8K27 - chains A and R of the 12 polymer chains in the assembly; structure by electron microscopy, 3.60 A resolution.

== Chain A ==
Molecule: Csy1
Source organism: Vibrio phage ICP1_2004_A
Reference sequence: F1D5V8 (F1D5V8_9CAUD); residues 1-179 here = UniProt positions 1-179
Amino-acid sequence (179 residues; each row starts with the number of its first residue):
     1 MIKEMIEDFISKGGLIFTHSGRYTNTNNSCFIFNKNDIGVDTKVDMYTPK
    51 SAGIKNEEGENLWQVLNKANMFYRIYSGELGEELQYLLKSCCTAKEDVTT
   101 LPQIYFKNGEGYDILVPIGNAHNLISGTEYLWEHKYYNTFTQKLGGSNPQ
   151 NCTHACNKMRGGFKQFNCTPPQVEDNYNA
Not modelled in the structure: 1, 175-179
Disulfides: Cys152-Cys156

== Chain R ==
Molecule: 25-nt DNA strand
Source organism: Vibrio phage ICP1_2004_A
Sequence (25 nucleotides; row label = number of the first residue in the row):
     1 AGGGACAAAGGGCTTTCCATTTATT

== How chain A and chain R interact ==
Contacting residue pairs (19; chain A residue first):
  Lys50(A) - DT16(R)  base contact
  Lys50(A) - DC17(R)  phosphate contact
  Lys50(A) - DC18(R)  sugar contact
  Ser51(A) - DC18(R)  phosphate contact
  Ala52(A) - DC18(R)  phosphate contact
  Gly53(A) - DC18(R)  hydrogen bond to the phosphate
  Trp132(A) - DT22(R)  base contact
  Trp132(A) - DA23(R)  hydrogen bond to the base
  Tyr137(A) - DT24(R)  base contact
  Gln150(A) - DC17(R)  hydrogen bond to the base
  Gln150(A) - DC18(R)  hydrogen bond to the base
  Asn157(A) - DC18(R)  hydrogen bond to the phosphate
  Asn157(A) - DA19(R)  hydrogen bond to the phosphate
  Lys158(A) - DA19(R)  salt bridge to the phosphate
  Lys158(A) - DT20(R)  sugar contact
  Arg160(A) - DA19(R)  hydrogen bond to the sugar
  Arg160(A) - DT20(R)  base contact
  Gly161(A) - DT20(R)  base contact
  Gly161(A) - DT22(R)  base contact

== Summary ==
11 residues of chain A face 8 of chain R across their interface, with 7 hydrogen bonds and 1 salt bridge.
Polar pairs include Trp132(A)-DA23(R), Gln150(A)-DC17(R) and Gln150(A)-DC18(R).
Here chain A is Csy1 and chain R is a 25-nt DNA strand, both from Vibrio phage ICP1_2004_A. Entry 8K27 (ICP1
Csy-dsDNA complex (partial duplex)) was determined by electron microscopy.
